Entry 4F4K (X-ray diffraction, 1.60 A resolution); this record covers chains A and C of the 3 polymer chains in the assembly.

[Chain A]
Name: DNA polymerase
From: Geobacillus kaustophilus
Notes: EC 2.7.7.7
Reference sequence: Q5KWC1 (Q5KWC1_GEOKA); residues 285-876 here correspond to UniProt positions 287-878 (UniProt number = residue number + 2)
Chain sequence (592 residues; numbered 285 to 876; the number before each row is that of its first residue):
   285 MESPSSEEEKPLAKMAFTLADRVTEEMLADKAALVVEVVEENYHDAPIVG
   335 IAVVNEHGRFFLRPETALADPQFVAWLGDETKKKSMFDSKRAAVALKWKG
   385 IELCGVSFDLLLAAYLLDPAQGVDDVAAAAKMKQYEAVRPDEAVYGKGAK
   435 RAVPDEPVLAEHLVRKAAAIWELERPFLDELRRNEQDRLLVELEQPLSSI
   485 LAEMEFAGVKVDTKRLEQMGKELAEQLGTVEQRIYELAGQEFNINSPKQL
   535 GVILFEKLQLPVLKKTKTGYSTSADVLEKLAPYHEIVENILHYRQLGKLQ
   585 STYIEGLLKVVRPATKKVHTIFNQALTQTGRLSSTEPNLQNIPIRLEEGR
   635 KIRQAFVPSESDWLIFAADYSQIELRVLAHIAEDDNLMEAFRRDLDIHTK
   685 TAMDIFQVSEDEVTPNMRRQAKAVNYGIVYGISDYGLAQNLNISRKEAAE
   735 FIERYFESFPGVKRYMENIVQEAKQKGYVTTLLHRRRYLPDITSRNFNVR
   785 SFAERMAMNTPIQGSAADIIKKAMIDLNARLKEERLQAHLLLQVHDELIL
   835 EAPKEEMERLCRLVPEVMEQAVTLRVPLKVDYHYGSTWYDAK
Disordered / not traced: 285-297
Sequence notes: engineered mutation Ala598 (Asp600 in Q5KWC1), Tyr710 (Phe712 in Q5KWC1)

[Chain C]
Molecule: 13-nt DNA strand
Sequence (13 nucleotides; numbered 0 to 12; the number before each row is that of its first residue; numbering starts at 0):
     0 CATTCGAGTCAGG
Disordered / not traced: 0-1

[Chain A / chain C interface]
Pairs across the interface - 44 pairs, chain A then chain C:
  Asn527(A) with DG11(C), hydrogen bond to the phosphate
  Asn529(A) with DG11(C), sugar contact
  Ser530(A) with DG11(C), hydrogen bond to the phosphate; DG12(C), hydrogen bond to the phosphate
  Gln533(A) with DG12(C), hydrogen bond to the phosphate
  Lys582(A) with DG7(C), base contact; DT8(C), hydrogen bond to the base; DC9(C), sugar contact
  Ser585(A) with DC9(C), phosphate contact
  Thr586(A) with DC9(C), sugar contact
  Gly590(A) with DC9(C), phosphate contact
  Leu610(A) with DA6(C), phosphate contact; DG7(C), phosphate contact
  Thr611(A) with DA6(C), phosphate contact
  Gln612(A) with DG5(C), phosphate contact; DA6(C), hydrogen bond to the phosphate
  Thr613(A) with DG5(C), sugar contact
  Arg615(A) with DG5(C), base contact
  Ser617(A) with DA6(C), phosphate contact; DG7(C), hydrogen bond to the phosphate
  Ser618(A) with DG7(C), sugar contact
  Thr619(A) with DG7(C), phosphate contact; DT8(C), phosphate contact
  Glu620(A) with DT8(C), hydrogen bond to the phosphate
  Asn622(A) with DG7(C), hydrogen bond to the sugar
  Asn625(A) with DG7(C), base contact
  Tyr714(A) with DT3(C), base contact; DC4(C), stacking on the base
  Gly715(A) with DT3(C), sugar contact
  Ile716(A) with DT3(C), sugar contact
  Ser717(A) with DT2(C), phosphate contact; DT3(C), hydrogen bond to the phosphate
  Tyr719(A) with DT2(C), stacking on the base
  Gly720(A) with DT3(C), hydrogen bond to the phosphate
  Asn724(A) with DT3(C), hydrogen bond to the base
  Arg729(A) with DT2(C), base contact
  Arg771(A) with DG5(C), salt bridge to the phosphate
  Phe786(A) with DC4(C), phosphate contact
  Arg789(A) with DT3(C), hydrogen bond to the phosphate; DC4(C), salt bridge to the phosphate
  Met790(A) with DG5(C), phosphate contact
  Asn793(A) with DC4(C), sugar contact
  Gln797(A) with DC4(C), hydrogen bond to the base; DG5(C), hydrogen bond to the sugar
Also at the interface, not in a pair above, chain A (37 interface residues in all): Lys532, Asn607, Asn782, His829
Also at the interface, not in a pair above, chain C (11 interface residues in all): DA10

[Overview]
37 residues of chain A face 11 of chain C across their interface; the contacts include 15 hydrogen bonds, 2
salt bridges and 2 aromatic stacking contacts. Polar pairs include Lys582(A)-DT8(C), Asn724(A)-DT3(C) and
Gln797(A)-DC4(C).
Chain A is DNA polymerase (Geobacillus kaustophilus) and chain C is a 13-nt DNA strand; the structure, DNA
Polymerase I Large Fragment Complex 6, was determined by X-ray diffraction.
